Entry 8DWF (X-ray diffraction, 2.60 A resolution); this record covers chains A and C of the 3 polymer chains in the assembly.

Chain A:
Molecule: Adenine DNA glycosylase
From: Geobacillus stearothermophilus
Notes: EC 3.2.2.31
UniProtKB: P83847 (MUTY_GEOSE); residue numbers follow UniProt; this construct covers 1-365
Chain sequence (365 residues; numbered 1 to 365; the number before each row is that of its first residue):
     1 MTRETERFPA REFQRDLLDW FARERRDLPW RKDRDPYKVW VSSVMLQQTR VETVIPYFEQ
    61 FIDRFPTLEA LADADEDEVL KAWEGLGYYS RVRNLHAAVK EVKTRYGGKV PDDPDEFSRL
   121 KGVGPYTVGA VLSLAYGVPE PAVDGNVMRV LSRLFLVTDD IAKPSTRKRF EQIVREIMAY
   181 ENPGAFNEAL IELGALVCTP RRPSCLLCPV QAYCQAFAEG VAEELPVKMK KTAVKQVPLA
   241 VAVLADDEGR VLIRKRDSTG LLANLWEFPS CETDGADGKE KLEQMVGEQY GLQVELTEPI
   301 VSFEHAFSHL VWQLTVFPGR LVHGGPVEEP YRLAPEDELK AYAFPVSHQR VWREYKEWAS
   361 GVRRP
Disordered / not traced: 1-5, 274-275, 360-365
Sequence notes: engineered mutation Ser43 (Glu in P83847)
Bound ions: Ca2+ site 1: Ser118, Val123 (shared with 1 residue of chain D); Ca2+ site 2: Glu181 (shared with 2 residues of chain D); 4Fe-4S cluster Fe: Cys198, Cys205, Cys208, Cys214; Ca2+ site 3: Asp257, Thr259
Ligand contacts: 4Fe-4S cluster (SF4): Arg153, Leu154, Val197, Cys198, Pro203, Ser204, Cys205, Cys208, Val210, Gln211, Cys214, Phe217, Ala222

Chain C:
Molecule: 11-nt DNA strand
Sequence (11 nucleotides; each row starts with the number of its first residue):
    12 TGTCCAAGTC T

Interface between chain A and chain C:
Residue-residue contacts (39; chain A residue first):
  Trp30(A) with DA18(C), base contact
  Arg31(A) with DA18(C), base contact
  Leu46(A) with DA18(C), sugar contact; DG19(C), phosphate contact
  Gln47(A) with DG19(C), phosphate contact; DT20(C), sugar contact
  Gln48(A) with DA17(C), base contact; DG19(C), hydrogen bond to the phosphate
  Thr49(A) with DA17(C), phosphate contact; DA18(C), sugar contact
  Arg50(A) with DA17(C), phosphate contact; DA18(C), salt bridge to the phosphate
  Val51(A) with DA18(C), hydrogen bond to the phosphate
  Tyr88(A) with DG19(C), base contact
  Asn94(A) with DC21(C), sugar contact
  Leu120(A) with DC21(C), phosphate contact
  Lys121(A) with DC21(C), phosphate contact; DT22(C), salt bridge to the phosphate
  Gly122(A) with DT20(C), sugar contact; DC21(C), hydrogen bond to the phosphate
  Val123(A) with DT20(C), phosphate contact; DC21(C), hydrogen bond to the phosphate
  Gly124(A) with DT20(C), hydrogen bond to the phosphate
  Pro125(A) with DT20(C), phosphate contact
  Tyr126(A) with DA18(C), hydrogen bond to the base; DG19(C), phosphate contact; DT20(C), hydrogen bond to the phosphate
  Thr127(A) with DT20(C), hydrogen bond to the phosphate
  Asp144(A) with DA18(C), sugar contact; DG19(C), phosphate contact
  Gly145(A) with DA17(C), phosphate contact; DG19(C), hydrogen bond to the phosphate
  Asn146(A) with DA17(C), sugar contact; DA18(C), hydrogen bond to the phosphate
  Arg149(A) with DA17(C), salt bridge to the phosphate
  Glu188(A) with DA18(C), hydrogen bond to the base
  Ile191(A) with DA18(C), base contact
  Pro200(A) with DA17(C), phosphate contact
  Lys228(A) with DC16(C), phosphate contact
Other interface residues (no listed pair), chain A (29 interface residues in all): Ser43, Ala130, Leu134

Summary:
The interface between chain A and chain C involves 29 residues on one side and 7 on the other; the contacts
include 11 hydrogen bonds and 3 salt bridges. Polar pairs include Tyr126(A)-DA18(C), Glu188(A)-DA18(C) and
Gln48(A)-DG19(C). Bound to chain A: 4Fe-4S cluster.
Chain A is Adenine DNA glycosylase (Geobacillus stearothermophilus) and chain C is an 11-nt DNA strand; the
structure, Glycosylase MutY variant E43S in complex with DNA containing d(8-oxo-G) paired with substrate
adenine, was determined by X-ray diffraction.
